Entry 7QI8 (X-ray diffraction, 2.20 A resolution); this record covers chain A.

[Chain A]
Molecule: Lysine--tRNA ligase 1
Organism: Mycobacterium tuberculosis H37Rv
Notes: EC 6.1.1.6
UniProtKB: P9WFU9 (SYK1_MYCTU); residues 1-505 here = UniProt positions 1-505
Amino-acid sequence (526 residues; each row starts with the number of its first residue; numbers below 1 keep their minus sign (Met-20 is residue -20)):
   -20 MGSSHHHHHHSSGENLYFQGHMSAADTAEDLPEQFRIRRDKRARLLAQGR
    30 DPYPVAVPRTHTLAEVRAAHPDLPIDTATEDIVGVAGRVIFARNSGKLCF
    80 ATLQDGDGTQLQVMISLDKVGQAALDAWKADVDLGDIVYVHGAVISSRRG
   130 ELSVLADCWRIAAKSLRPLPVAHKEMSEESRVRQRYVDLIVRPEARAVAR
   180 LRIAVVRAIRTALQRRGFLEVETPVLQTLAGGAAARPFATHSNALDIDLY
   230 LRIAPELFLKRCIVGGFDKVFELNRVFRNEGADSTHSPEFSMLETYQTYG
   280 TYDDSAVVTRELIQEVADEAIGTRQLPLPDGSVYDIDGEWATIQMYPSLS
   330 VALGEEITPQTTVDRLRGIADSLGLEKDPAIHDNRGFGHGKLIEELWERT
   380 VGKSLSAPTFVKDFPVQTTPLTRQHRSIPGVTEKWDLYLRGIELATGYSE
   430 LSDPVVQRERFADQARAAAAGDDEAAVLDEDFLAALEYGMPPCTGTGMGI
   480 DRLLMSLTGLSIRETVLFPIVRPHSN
Unresolved in the structure: -20 to 11, 128-129, 151-154, 354-365, 447-454, 500-505
Sequence notes: initiating methionine (-20); expression tag (-19 to 0); conflict Ala455 (Met in P9WFU9)
Ligand contacts:
  - L-LYSINE (DD0; 2-azanyl-6-[(1S,7S)-2,2-bis(fluoranyl)-7-oxidanyl-cycloheptyl]-4-methoxy-7H-pyrrolo[3,4-d]pyrimidin-5-one): Arg257, Glu259, Thr264, His265, Ser266, Phe269, Met271, Glu422, Leu423, Ala424, Thr425, Gly476, Met477, Gly478, Arg481, Ile491
  - lysine (LYS): Gly211, Ala212, Ala233, Glu235, Arg257, Met271, Glu273, Tyr275, Thr425, Tyr427, Glu429, Gly474, Thr475, Gly476
Reported in the primary citation:
  - binding site for L-LYSINE: Asp480
  - conformationally variable residues (loop rearrangement, side-chain flip): Asn258 to Pro267, Asp480

[In short]
Bound to chain A: lysine and L-LYSINE. From the paper: a binding site for L-LYSINE at Asp480; conformational
variability at Asn258 and Asp480.
Chain A is Lysine--tRNA ligase 1 (Mycobacterium tuberculosis H37Rv); the structure, CRYSTAL STRUCTURE OF
LYSYL-TRNA SYNTHETASE FROM Mycobacterium tuberculosis COMPLEXED WITH L-LYSINE AND INHIBITOR, was determined by
X-ray diffraction together with 7QH8 and 7QHN from the same study.
